6TSC - chains A and B; structure by X-ray diffraction, 2.19 A resolution.

Chain A:
Molecule: Peptide N-methyltransferase
From: Omphalotus olearius
UniProtKB: A0A2R2JFI5 (A0A2R2JFI5_OMPOL); residues 2-411 here correspond to UniProt positions 1-410 (UniProt number = residue number - 1)
Sequence (416 residues; each row starts with the number of its first residue):
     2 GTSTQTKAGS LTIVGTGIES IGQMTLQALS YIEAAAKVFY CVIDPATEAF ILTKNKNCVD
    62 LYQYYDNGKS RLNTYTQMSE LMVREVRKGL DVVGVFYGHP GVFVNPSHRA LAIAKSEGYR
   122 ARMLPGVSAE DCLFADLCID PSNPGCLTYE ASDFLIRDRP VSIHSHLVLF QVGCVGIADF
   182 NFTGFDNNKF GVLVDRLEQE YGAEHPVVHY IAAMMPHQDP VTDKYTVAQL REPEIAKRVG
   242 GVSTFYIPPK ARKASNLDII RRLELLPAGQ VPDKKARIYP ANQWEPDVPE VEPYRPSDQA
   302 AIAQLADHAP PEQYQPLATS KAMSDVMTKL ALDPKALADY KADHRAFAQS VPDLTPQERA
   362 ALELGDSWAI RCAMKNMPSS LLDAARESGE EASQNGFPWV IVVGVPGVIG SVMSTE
Disordered / not traced: 2-7, 267-277, 388-417
Sequence notes: engineered mutation P407 (Ile406 in A0A2R2JFI5); expression tag (412-417)
Residues lining bound ligands: S-adenosylhomocysteine (SAH): I19, Y98, G99, H100, V103, F104, V105, V128, S129, A130, F171, Q172, Y211, I212, A213, G242, V243, S244, T245
Curated features (UniProtKB/Swiss-Prot):
  - binding site (S-adenosyl-L-methionine): A214
  - modified residue: V404 (N-methylvaline)

Chain B:
Molecule: Gly-phe-pro-trp-mva-ile-mva-val-gly-val-pro-gly
From: Omphalotus olearius
Sequence (12 residues; numbered 397 to 408; the number before each row is that of its first residue):
   397 GFPWVIVVGV PG
Modified positions: V401 (N-methylvaline; MVA); V403 (N-methylvaline; MVA)

Interface between chain A and chain B:
Contacting residue pairs (38; chain A residue first):
  C42(A) - V401(B)
  I44(A) - V401(B)
  Y63(A) - V401(B)
  Y66(A) - I402(B)  hydrogen bond (side chain-backbone)
  Y66(A) - V403(B)
  R72(A) - I402(B)
  R72(A) - V404(B)  hydrogen bond (side chain-backbone)
  R72(A) - G405(B)
  Y76(A) - I402(B)  hydrogen bond (side chain-backbone)
  Y76(A) - V403(B)  hydrogen bond (side chain-backbone)
  Y76(A) - V404(B)  hydrogen bond (side chain-backbone)
  Y76(A) - G405(B)
  Y98(A) - V401(B)  hydrogen bond (side chain-backbone)
  F104(A) - V403(B)
  F104(A) - V404(B)
  V105(A) - V403(B)
  V105(A) - V404(B)
  N106(A) - V403(B)  hydrogen bond (backbone-backbone)
  N106(A) - V404(B)
  P107(A) - V403(B)
  E151(A) - V406(B)
  D154(A) - V406(B)
  I157(A) - V406(B)  hydrophobic
  R158(A) - P407(B)
  Q172(A) - I402(B)
  Q172(A) - V403(B)
  Q172(A) - V404(B)
  G174(A) - W400(B)
  C175(A) - W400(B)  hydrophobic
  C175(A) - I402(B)  hydrophobic
  A179(A) - G408(B)
  F181(A) - W400(B)
  F186(A) - W400(B)  hydrophobic
  G242(A) - P399(B)
  G242(A) - W400(B)
  G242(A) - I402(B)
  V243(A) - P399(B)  hydrophobic
  V243(A) - V401(B)
Also at the interface, not in a pair above, chain A (31 interface residues in all): M79, F97, S153, I178, D180, N182, F183, G185
Also at the interface, not in a pair above, chain B (11 interface residues in all): F398

Overview:
The interface between chain A and chain B involves 31 residues on one side and 11 on the other, with 7
hydrogen bonds. Polar contacts include Y66(A)-I402(B), R72(A)-V404(B) and Y76(A)-I402(B).
S-adenosylhomocysteine is bound between chain A and chain B.
Here chain A is Peptide N-methyltransferase and chain B is Gly-phe-pro-trp-mva-ile-mva-val-gly-val-pro-gly,
both from Omphalotus olearius. Entry 6TSC (OphMA I407P complex with SAH) was determined by X-ray diffraction
together with 6QZY, 6QZZ and 6R00 from the same study.
